7AR9 - chains L and M of the 35 polymer chains in the assembly; structure by electron microscopy, 2.97 A resolution.

Chain L:
Protein: ND5
Organism: Polytomella sp. Pringsheim 198.80
Chain sequence (536 residues; row label = number of the first residue in the row):
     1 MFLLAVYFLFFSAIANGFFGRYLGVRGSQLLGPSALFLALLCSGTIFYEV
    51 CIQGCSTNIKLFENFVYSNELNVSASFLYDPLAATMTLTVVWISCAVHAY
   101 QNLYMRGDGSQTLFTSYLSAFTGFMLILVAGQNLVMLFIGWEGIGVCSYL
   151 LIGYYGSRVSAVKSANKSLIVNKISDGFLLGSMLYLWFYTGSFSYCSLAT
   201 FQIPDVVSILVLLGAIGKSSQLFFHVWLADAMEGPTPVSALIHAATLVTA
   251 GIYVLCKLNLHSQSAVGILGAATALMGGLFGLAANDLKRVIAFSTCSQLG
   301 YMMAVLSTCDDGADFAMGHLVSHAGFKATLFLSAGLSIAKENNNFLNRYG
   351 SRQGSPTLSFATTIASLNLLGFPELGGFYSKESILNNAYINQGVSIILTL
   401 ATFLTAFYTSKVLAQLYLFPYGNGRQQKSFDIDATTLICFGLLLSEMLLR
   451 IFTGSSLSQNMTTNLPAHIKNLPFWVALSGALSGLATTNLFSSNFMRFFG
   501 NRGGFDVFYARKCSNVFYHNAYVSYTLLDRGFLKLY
Small-molecule neighbours:
  - phosphatidylcholine (PC7; (7S)-4-hydroxy-N,N,N-trimethyl-9-oxo-7-[(palmitoyloxy)methyl]-3,5,8-trioxa-4-phosphahexacosan-1-aminium 4-oxide), molecule 1: Leu-3, Val-6, Tyr-7, Phe-10, Ile-14, Phe-18, Phe-19, Leu-61, Phe-62, Glu-63, Asn-64, Phe-65, Ala-75, Phe-77, Ile-127, Met-136, Ile-139
  - phosphatidylcholine (PC7), molecule 2: Phe-10, Ala-13, Ile-14, Gly-17, Phe-18, Ser-110, Leu-113, Ser-116, Tyr-117, Ala-120, Phe-124, Ile-127, Glu-142, Gly-143, Val-146, Cys-147, Leu-150, Tyr-154
  - phosphatidylcholine (PC7), molecule 3: Ser-160, Lys-163, Ser-164, Asn-166, Lys-167, Ile-170, Val-171, Ile-174, Phe-223, Phe-224, Asp-230, Glu-233, Asp-506, Tyr-509, Cys-513, Ser-514, Phe-517, Tyr-518
  - phosphatidylethanolamine (PTY): Leu-222, Phe-223, Gly-503, Gly-504, Phe-505, Phe-508, Lys-512

Chain M:
Protein: ND4
Organism: Polytomella sp. Pringsheim 198.80
Chain sequence (438 residues; row label = number of the first residue in the row):
     1 MSLYLFMLFLQPLSLSFVSRSFSKISSLMMSFATLWSAVYMWFTSNGANQ
    51 TFYQVVSWGSDWSTFGVCYTSLYISLLCAFIFPICVILVQGYRALSILIC
   101 IQTAVSLSIVSLHMLAFYALFESSLLLFFILIGRRKYGSLSAAYNISIYT
   151 FISALGFLISAFWLNWSFGSVCALLPNEEANSFVAFGIFILLWVKAPLVP
   201 FHLWLPEAHVYAPTAGSVLLAGVLLKISIVGLHVFFLPICASSIVKAFPL
   251 ILSICLGSFIFSSFSTLKQIDLKKIVAYSSISHMAIVFLSSATNSGLGIQ
   301 GAVLYCIAHGLISPGLFLLVGILYKNTNTKLVFYLRGLSQQAPVWWSVWV
   351 FFMLGNLAFPLFPNFIAEVVCLSALFKNHELYAYAFIFFSFVGTVYSSTV
   401 LGRLKGGVSSQCVDASRLDVISWNPLVLATVVTGIGYM
Small-molecule neighbours:
  - phosphatidylcholine (PC7; (7S)-4-hydroxy-N,N,N-trimethyl-9-oxo-7-[(palmitoyloxy)methyl]-3,5,8-trioxa-4-phosphahexacosan-1-aminium 4-oxide), molecule 1: Phe-264, Phe-389, Phe-391, Val-395, Thr-399
  - phosphatidylcholine (PC7), molecule 2: Ser-339, Trp-346, Ser-347, Val-350, Phe-351, Leu-354, Phe-359, Pro-360, Leu-361, Phe-362, Lys-405
  - phosphatidylcholine (PC7), molecule 3: Ile-435, Gly-436, Tyr-437
  - phosphatidylethanolamine (PTY), molecule 1: Trp-42, Tyr-69, Leu-72, Tyr-73, Leu-76, Leu-77, Phe-80, Gln-300, Ile-307, Leu-311, Leu-428, Ala-429, Val-432, Thr-433, Tyr-437, Met-438
  - phosphatidylethanolamine (PTY), molecule 2: Ser-141, Tyr-144, Asn-145, Ile-148, Tyr-149, Ile-152, Ile-190, Phe-201
  - phosphatidylethanolamine (PTY), molecule 3: Gly-156, Ile-159, Ser-160, Trp-163, Ser-182, Phe-183, Val-184, Ala-185, Phe-186, Gly-187, Phe-189, Trp-193, Ser-243, Ala-247, Leu-250, Ile-251, Ile-254
  - phosphatidylethanolamine (PTY), molecule 4: Phe-186, Trp-193, Phe-201
  - phosphatidylethanolamine (PTY), molecule 5: Leu-256, Ala-385, Phe-389

How chain L and chain M interact:
Contacting residue pairs (65):
  Phe-65(L) / Ile-366(M)
  Phe-65(L) / Gly-434(M)
  Phe-65(L) / Ile-435(M)
  Val-66(L) / Ile-366(M)  hydrophobic
  Val-66(L) / Val-370(M)  hydrophobic
  Ser-68(L) / Leu-297(M)
  Ser-68(L) / Gln-300(M)  hydrogen bond
  Ser-68(L) / Val-370(M)
  Asn-69(L) / Gly-296(M)
  Asn-69(L) / Leu-297(M)
  Asn-69(L) / Gln-300(M)
  Glu-70(L) / Leu-297(M)
  Glu-70(L) / Lys-377(M)  salt bridge
  Leu-71(L) / Ser-373(M)
  Phe-138(L) / Phe-365(M)  hydrophobic
  Ile-139(L) / Pro-360(M)  hydrophobic
  Glu-142(L) / Phe-359(M)
  Glu-142(L) / Pro-360(M)
  Val-146(L) / Leu-354(M)  hydrophobic
  Val-146(L) / Phe-359(M)  hydrophobic
  Tyr-149(L) / Ser-398(M)
  Tyr-149(L) / Leu-401(M)
  Gly-153(L) / Lys-405(M)  hydrogen bond (backbone-side chain)
  Gly-156(L) / Gly-406(M)
  Ser-157(L) / Gln-340(M)  hydrogen bond
  Asn-166(L) / Ser-398(M)  hydrogen bond (side chain-backbone)
  Leu-169(L) / Thr-394(M)
  Ile-170(L) / Thr-394(M)
  Ile-170(L) / Val-395(M)  hydrophobic
  Ile-170(L) / Ser-398(M)
  Lys-173(L) / Leu-357(M)
  Lys-173(L) / Ser-390(M)
  Lys-173(L) / Phe-391(M)
  Lys-173(L) / Thr-394(M)
  Gly-177(L) / Ile-387(M)
  Phe-178(L) / Tyr-384(M)
  Phe-178(L) / Phe-388(M)  hydrophobic
  Leu-180(L) / Leu-372(M)  hydrophobic
  Leu-184(L) / Leu-372(M)
  Leu-184(L) / Ser-373(M)
  Leu-184(L) / Phe-376(M)
  Leu-184(L) / Ile-387(M)  hydrophobic
  Tyr-185(L) / Phe-376(M)  hydrophobic
  Tyr-185(L) / Glu-380(M)
  Phe-188(L) / Phe-376(M)  hydrophobic
  Phe-188(L) / Lys-377(M)
  Tyr-189(L) / Glu-380(M)  hydrogen bond
  Phe-517(L) / Phe-264(M)  hydrophobic
  Phe-517(L) / Leu-267(M)  hydrophobic
  Phe-517(L) / Phe-391(M)  hydrophobic
  Phe-517(L) / Val-392(M)  hydrophobic
  Asn-520(L) / Phe-264(M)
  Ala-521(L) / Phe-264(M)
  Ala-521(L) / Lys-268(M)
  Ser-524(L) / Phe-261(M)
  Ser-524(L) / Phe-264(M)
  Ser-524(L) / Ser-265(M)
  Tyr-525(L) / Lys-268(M)
  Tyr-525(L) / Gln-269(M)
  Tyr-525(L) / Tyr-278(M)
  Thr-526(L) / Lys-268(M)
  Asp-529(L) / Leu-203(M)
  Asp-529(L) / Ser-265(M)
  Asp-529(L) / Tyr-278(M)
  Arg-530(L) / Glu-207(M)  salt bridge
Interface residues without a listed pair, chain L (44 interface residues in all): Phe-62, Tyr-67, Phe-124, Val-135, Val-162, Ile-174, Gly-181, Trp-187, Leu-210, Tyr-522, Leu-533
Interface residues without a listed pair, chain M (48 interface residues in all): Pro-200, Lys-274, Leu-361, Val-369, Ala-383, Thr-399, Gly-402, Gly-407, Gly-436

Overview:
44 residues of chain L face 48 of chain M across their interface; the contacts include 5 hydrogen bonds and 2
salt bridges. Polar pairs include Glu-70(L)/Lys-377(M), Arg-530(L)/Glu-207(M) and Ser-68(L)/Gln-300(M).
Phosphatidylcholine is bound between chain L and chain M. Ligands of chain L: phosphatidylethanolamine.
Chain L is ND5 and chain M is ND4, both from Polytomella sp. Pringsheim 198.80; the structure, Cryo-EM
structure of Polytomella Complex-I (membrane arm), was determined by electron microscopy together with 7AQQ,
7AQR, 7AQW, 7AR7, 7AR8, 7ARB, 7ARC and 7ARD from the same study.
